Entry 7WT7 (electron microscopy, 3.40 A resolution); this record covers chains C and H of the 5 polymer chains in the assembly.

== Chain C ==
Molecule: Spike glycoprotein
Organism: Severe acute respiratory syndrome coronavirus 2
UniProt: P0DTC2 (SPIKE_SARS2); aligned to UniProt positions 1-1270 over residues 1-1268 (the alignment contains insertions or deletions, so no single offset holds)
Sequence (1270 residues; row label = number of the first residue in the row; note: 2 numbers in that range are skipped by the numbering (no residue carries them; nothing is unmodelled there); a row labelled like 248A-248D holds insertion residues (248A, then the next letters in order)):
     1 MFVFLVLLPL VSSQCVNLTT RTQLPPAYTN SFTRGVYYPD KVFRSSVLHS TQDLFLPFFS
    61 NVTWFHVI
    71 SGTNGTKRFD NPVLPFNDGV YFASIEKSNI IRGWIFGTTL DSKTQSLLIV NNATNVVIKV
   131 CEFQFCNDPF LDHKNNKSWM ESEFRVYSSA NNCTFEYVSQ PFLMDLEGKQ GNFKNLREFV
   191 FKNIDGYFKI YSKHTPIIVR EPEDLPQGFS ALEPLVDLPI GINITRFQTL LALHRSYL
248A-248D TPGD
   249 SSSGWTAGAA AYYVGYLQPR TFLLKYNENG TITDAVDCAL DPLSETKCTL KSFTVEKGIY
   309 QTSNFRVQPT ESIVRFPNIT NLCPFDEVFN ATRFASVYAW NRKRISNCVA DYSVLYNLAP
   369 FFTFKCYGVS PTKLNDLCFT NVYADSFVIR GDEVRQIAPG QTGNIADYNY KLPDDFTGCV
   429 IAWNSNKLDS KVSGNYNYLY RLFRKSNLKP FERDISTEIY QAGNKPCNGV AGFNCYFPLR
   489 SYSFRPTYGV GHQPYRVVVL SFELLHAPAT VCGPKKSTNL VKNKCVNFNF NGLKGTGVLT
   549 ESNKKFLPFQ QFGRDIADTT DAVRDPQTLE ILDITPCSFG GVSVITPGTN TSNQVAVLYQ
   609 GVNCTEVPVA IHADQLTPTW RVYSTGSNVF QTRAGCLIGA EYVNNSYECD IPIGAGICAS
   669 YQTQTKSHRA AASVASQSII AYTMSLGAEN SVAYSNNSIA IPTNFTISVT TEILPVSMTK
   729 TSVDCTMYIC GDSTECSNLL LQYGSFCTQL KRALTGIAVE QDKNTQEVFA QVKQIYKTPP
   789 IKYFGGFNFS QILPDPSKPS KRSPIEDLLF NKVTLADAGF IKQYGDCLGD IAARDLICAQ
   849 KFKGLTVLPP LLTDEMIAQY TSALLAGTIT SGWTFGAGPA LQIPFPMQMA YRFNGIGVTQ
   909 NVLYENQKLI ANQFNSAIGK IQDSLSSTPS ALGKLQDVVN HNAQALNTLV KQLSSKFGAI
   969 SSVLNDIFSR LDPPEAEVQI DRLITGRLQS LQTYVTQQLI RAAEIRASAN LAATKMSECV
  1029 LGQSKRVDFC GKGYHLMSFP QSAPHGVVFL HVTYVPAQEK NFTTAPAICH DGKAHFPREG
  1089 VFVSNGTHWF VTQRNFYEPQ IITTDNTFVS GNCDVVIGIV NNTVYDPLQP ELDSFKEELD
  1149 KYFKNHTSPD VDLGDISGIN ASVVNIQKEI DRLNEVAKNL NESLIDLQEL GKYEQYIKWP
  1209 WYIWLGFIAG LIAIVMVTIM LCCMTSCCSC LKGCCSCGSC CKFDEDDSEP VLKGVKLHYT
Not modelled in the structure: 1-13, 71-76, 243-248, 248A-248D, 672-683, 824-843, 1158-1268
Construct notes: variant Val-67 (Ala in P0DTC2), Ile-95 (Thr in P0DTC2), Asp-142 (Gly in P0DTC2), Ile-208 (Leu212 in P0DTC2), Asp-334 (Gly339 in P0DTC2), Leu-366 (Ser371 in P0DTC2), Pro-368 (Ser373 in P0DTC2), Phe-370 (Ser375 in P0DTC2), Asn-412 (Lys417 in P0DTC2), Lys-435 (Asn440 in P0DTC2), Ser-441 (Gly446 in P0DTC2), Asn-472 (Ser477 in P0DTC2), Lys-473 (Thr478 in P0DTC2), Ala-479 (Glu484 in P0DTC2), Arg-488 (Gln493 in P0DTC2), Ser-491 (Gly496 in P0DTC2), Arg-493 (Gln498 in P0DTC2), Tyr-496 (Asn501 in P0DTC2), His-500 (Tyr505 in P0DTC2), Lys-542 (Thr547 in P0DTC2), Gly-609 (Asp614 in P0DTC2), Tyr-650 (His655 in P0DTC2), Lys-674 (Asn679 in P0DTC2), His-676 (Pro681 in P0DTC2), Ala-678 (Arg683 in P0DTC2), Ala-680 (Arg685 in P0DTC2), Lys-759 (Asn764 in P0DTC2), Tyr-791 (Asp796 in P0DTC2), Lys-851 (Asn856 in P0DTC2), His-949 (Gln954 in P0DTC2), Lys-964 (Asn969 in P0DTC2), Phe-976 (Leu981 in P0DTC2); insertion (211-213); engineered mutation Pro-812 (Phe817 in P0DTC2), Pro-887 (Ala892 in P0DTC2), Pro-894 (Ala899 in P0DTC2), Pro-937 (Ala942 in P0DTC2), Pro-981 (Lys986 in P0DTC2), Pro-982 (Val987 in P0DTC2)
Disulfide bonds: Cys-15/Cys-136, Cys-131/Cys-163, Cys-286/Cys-296, Cys-331/Cys-356, Cys-374/Cys-427, Cys-386/Cys-520, Cys-475/Cys-483, Cys-612/Cys-644, Cys-657/Cys-666, Cys-733/Cys-755, Cys-738/Cys-744, Cys-1027/Cys-1038, Cys-1077/Cys-1121
Glycans and other covalent adducts: N-acetylglucosamine (NAG) linked to Asn-17, Asn-61, Asn-122, Asn-145, Asn-233, Asn-326, Asn-338, Asn-598, Asn-611, Asn-652, Asn-704, Asn-712, Asn-796, Asn-1069, Asn-1093, Asn-1129
Residues lining bound ligands: N-acetylglucosamine (NAG; 2-acetamido-2-deoxy-beta-D-glucopyranose): Ile-789, Lys-790, Tyr-791, Phe-792
Curated features (UniProtKB/Swiss-Prot):
  - lipidation (S-palmitoyl cysteine): Cys-1238, Cys-1245, Cys-1248
  - glycosylation (N-linked (GlcNAc...) asparagine): Asn-17 (complex), Asn-61 (hybrid), Asn-329 (complex), Asn-601 (hybrid)

== Chain H ==
Molecule: Heavy chain of Fab 9A8
Organism: Homo sapiens
Notes: antibody fragment or engineered binder
Sequence (122 residues; row label = number of the first residue in the row):
     2 VQLVESGGGL VQPGGSLRLS CAASGIIVSS NYMSWVRQGP GKGLEWVSVI YSGGSTYYAD
    62 SVKARFTISR DNSKNTLYLQ MNSLRAEDTA VYYCAREVVG SNSNMDVWGQ GTTVTVSSAS
   122 TK
Disulfide bonds: Cys-22/Cys-95

== How chain C and chain H interact ==
Residue-residue contacts (23; chain C residue first):
  Thr-410(C) with Ser-56(H), hydrogen bond; Tyr-58(H), hydrogen bond (backbone-side chain)
  Gly-411(C) with Tyr-58(H)
  Asn-412(C) with Tyr-33(H), hydrogen bond
  Tyr-416(C) with Tyr-33(H), hydrogen bond; Tyr-52(H); Ser-53(H), hydrogen bond; Gly-54(H), hydrogen bond (side chain-backbone)
  Leu-450(C) with Tyr-33(H)
  Lys-453(C) with Ser-31(H); Ser-53(H)
  Gly-471(C) with Gly-26(H); Ile-27(H)
  Asn-472(C) with Gly-26(H); Ile-28(H)
  Phe-481(C) with Asn-105(H)
  Asn-482(C) with Ile-27(H)
  Tyr-484(C) with Ser-104(H); Met-106(H)
  Arg-488(C) with Gly-101(H); Ser-102(H); Asn-103(H); Ser-104(H)
Other interface residues (no listed pair), chain C (17 interface residues in all): Asp-415, Tyr-448, Phe-451, Asn-455, Tyr-468
Other interface residues (no listed pair), chain H (18 interface residues in all): Val-2, Asn-32
Interface features reported in the paper:
  - epitope / paratope residues, chain H: Tyr-33(H), Tyr-58(H), Gly-101(H), Met-106(H)

== Summary ==
17 residues of chain C and 18 residues of chain H are in contact, with 6 hydrogen bonds. Among the polar pairs
are Thr-410(C)/Ser-56(H), Thr-410(C)/Tyr-58(H) and Asn-412(C)/Tyr-33(H). Ligands of chain C:
N-acetylglucosamine. From the paper: epitope/paratope residues Tyr-33(H), Tyr-58(H) and Gly-101(H) among
others.
Chain C is Spike glycoprotein (Severe acute respiratory syndrome coronavirus 2) and chain H is Heavy chain of
Fab 9A8 (Homo sapiens); the structure, SARS-CoV-2 Omicron variant spike in complex with Fab 9A8 (State 1), was
determined by electron microscopy (same publication as 7WT8 and 7WT9).
